7Y5Q - chains A and B of the 3 polymer chains in the assembly; structure by electron microscopy, 3.80 A resolution.

[Chain A (and B)]
Molecule: Maltose/maltodextrin-binding periplasmic protein, Pappalysin-1
From: Escherichia coli K-12
Notes: EC 3.4.24.79; chain B of this document is another copy of the same molecule, construct and numbering; everything in this record applies to it too
UniProtKB: chimeric construct of P0AEX9, Q13219: residues -379 to -16 from P0AEX9 (MALE_ECOLI) positions 29-392 (UniProt number = residue number + 408); residues 1-1547 from Q13219 positions 81-1627 (UniProt number = residue number + 80)
Amino-acid sequence (1944 residues; row label = number of the first residue in the row; numbers below 1 keep their minus sign (Ala-396 is residue -396)):
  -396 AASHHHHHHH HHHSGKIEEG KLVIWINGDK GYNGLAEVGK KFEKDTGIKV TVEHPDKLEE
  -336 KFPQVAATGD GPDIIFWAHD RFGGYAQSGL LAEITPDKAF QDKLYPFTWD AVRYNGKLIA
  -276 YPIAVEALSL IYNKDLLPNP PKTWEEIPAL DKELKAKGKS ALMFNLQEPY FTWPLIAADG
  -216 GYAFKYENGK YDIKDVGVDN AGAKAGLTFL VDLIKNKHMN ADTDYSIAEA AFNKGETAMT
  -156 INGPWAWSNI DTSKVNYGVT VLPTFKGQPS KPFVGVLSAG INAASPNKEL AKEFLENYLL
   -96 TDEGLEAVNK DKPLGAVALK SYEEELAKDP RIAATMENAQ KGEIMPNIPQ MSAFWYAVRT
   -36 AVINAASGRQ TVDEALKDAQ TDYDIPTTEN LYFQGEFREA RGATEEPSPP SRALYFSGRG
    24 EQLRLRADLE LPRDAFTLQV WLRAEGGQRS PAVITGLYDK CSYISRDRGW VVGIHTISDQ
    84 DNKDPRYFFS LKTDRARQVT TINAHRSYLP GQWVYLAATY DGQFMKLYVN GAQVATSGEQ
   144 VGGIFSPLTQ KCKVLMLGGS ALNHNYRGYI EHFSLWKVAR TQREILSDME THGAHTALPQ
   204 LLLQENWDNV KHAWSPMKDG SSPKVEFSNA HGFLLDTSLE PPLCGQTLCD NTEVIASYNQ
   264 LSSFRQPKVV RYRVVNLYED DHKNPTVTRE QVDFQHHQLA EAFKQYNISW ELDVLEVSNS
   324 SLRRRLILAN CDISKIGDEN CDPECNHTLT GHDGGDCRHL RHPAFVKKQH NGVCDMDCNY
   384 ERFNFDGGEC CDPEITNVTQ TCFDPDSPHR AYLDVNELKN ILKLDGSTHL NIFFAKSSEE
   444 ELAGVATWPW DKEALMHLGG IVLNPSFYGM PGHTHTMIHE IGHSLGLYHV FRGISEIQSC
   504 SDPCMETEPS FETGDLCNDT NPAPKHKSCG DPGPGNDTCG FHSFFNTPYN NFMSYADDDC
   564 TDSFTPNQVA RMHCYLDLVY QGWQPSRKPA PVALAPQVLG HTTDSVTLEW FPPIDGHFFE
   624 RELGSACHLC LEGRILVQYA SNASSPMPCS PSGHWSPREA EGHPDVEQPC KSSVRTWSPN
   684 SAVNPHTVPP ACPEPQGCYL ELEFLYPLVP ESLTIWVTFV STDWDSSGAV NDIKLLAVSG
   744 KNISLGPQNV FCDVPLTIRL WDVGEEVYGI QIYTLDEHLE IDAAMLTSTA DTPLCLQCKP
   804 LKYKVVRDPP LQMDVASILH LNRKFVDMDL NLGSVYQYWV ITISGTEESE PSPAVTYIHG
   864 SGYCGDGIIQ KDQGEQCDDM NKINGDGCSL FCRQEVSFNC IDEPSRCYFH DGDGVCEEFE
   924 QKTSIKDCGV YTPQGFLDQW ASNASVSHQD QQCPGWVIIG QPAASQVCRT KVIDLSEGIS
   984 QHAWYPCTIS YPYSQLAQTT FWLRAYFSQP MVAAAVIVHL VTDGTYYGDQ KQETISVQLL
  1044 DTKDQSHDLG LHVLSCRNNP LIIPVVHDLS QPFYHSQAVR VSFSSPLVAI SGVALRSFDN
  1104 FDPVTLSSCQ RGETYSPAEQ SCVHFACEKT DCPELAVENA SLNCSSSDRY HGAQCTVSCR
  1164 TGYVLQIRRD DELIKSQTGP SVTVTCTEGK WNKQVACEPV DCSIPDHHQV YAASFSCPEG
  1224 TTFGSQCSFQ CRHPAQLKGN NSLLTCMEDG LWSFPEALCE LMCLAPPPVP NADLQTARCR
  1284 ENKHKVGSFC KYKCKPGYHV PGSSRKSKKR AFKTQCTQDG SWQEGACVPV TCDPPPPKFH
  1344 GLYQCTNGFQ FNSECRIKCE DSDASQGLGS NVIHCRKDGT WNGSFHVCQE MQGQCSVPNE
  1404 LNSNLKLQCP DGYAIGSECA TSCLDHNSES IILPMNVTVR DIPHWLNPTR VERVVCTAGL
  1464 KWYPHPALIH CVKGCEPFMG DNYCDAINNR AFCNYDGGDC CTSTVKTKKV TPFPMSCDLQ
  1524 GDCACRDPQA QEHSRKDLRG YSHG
Unresolved in the structure: -396 to 1133, 1362-1370, 1391-1404, 1537-1547 (chain B: -396 to 12, 365-377, 385-388, 1112-1547)
Disulfides: Cys1135-Cys1189, Cys1147-Cys1158, Cys1162-Cys1200, Cys1205-Cys1249, Cys1220-Cys1230, Cys1234-Cys1262, Cys1266-Cys1319, Cys1282-Cys1293, Cys1297-Cys1330, Cys1335-Cys1378, Cys1348-Cys1358, Cys1412-Cys1422, Cys1426-Cys1474, Cys1478-Cys1496, Cys1487-Cys1503, Cys1504-Cys1528, Cys1520-Cys1526
Sequence notes: expression tag (-396 to -380); linker (-15 to 0)
UniProt features mapped onto this chain:
  - active site: Glu483
  - binding site (Zn(2+)): His482, His486, His492
  - glycosylation (N-linked (GlcNAc...) asparagine): Asn310, Asn322, Asn349, Asn400, Asn521, Asn539, Asn645, Asn745, Asn946, Asn1142, Asn1146, Asn1243, Asn1385, Asn1439
Reported in the primary citation:
  - catalytic residues: Glu483 (citing earlier work)
  - mutagenesis - C1130S: unchanged catalytic activity on IGFBP4/IGF-2
  - mutagenesis - C1130S: abolished binding to homodimer
  - mutagenesis - C1130S: unchanged binding to Stanniocalcin-2

[Interface between chain A and chain B]
Residue-residue contacts - 36 pairs, chain A then chain B:
  Gln1169(A) - Trp959(B)
  Ile1170(A) - Trp959(B)
  Ile1170(A) - Ile962(B)
  Arg1171(A) - Trp959(B)
  Arg1172(A) - Ser945(B)
  Arg1172(A) - Ile962(B)
  Arg1172(A) - Gly963(B)
  Asp1173(A) - Ser1011(B)  hydrogen bond (backbone-side chain)
  Asp1174(A) - Ser1011(B)
  Glu1175(A) - Ser1011(B)
  Leu1176(A) - Gln1012(B)
  Ile1177(A) - Asp941(B)
  Lys1178(A) - Trp943(B)  hydrogen bond (side chain-backbone)
  Lys1178(A) - Ser945(B)
  Lys1178(A) - Gln964(B)  hydrogen bond (backbone-side chain)
  Ser1179(A) - Gln964(B)
  Gln1180(A) - Gln964(B)  hydrogen bond
  Ser1206(A) - Arg100(B)
  His1210(A) - Ile67(B)
  His1211(A) - Ser68(B)  hydrogen bond
  His1211(A) - Arg71(B)  hydrogen bond (backbone-side chain)
  Met1250(A) - Arg98(B)
  Asp1252(A) - Arg98(B)  salt bridge
  Gly1253(A) - Arg100(B)
  Leu1254(A) - Arg98(B)
  Leu1254(A) - Ala99(B)  hydrophobic
  Leu1254(A) - Arg100(B)
  Leu1254(A) - Val144(B)  hydrophobic
  Trp1255(A) - Arg98(B)  hydrogen bond (backbone-side chain)
  Phe1257(A) - Asp97(B)
  Phe1257(A) - Arg98(B)
  Phe1257(A) - Gly146(B)
  Phe1257(A) - Phe148(B)
  Phe1257(A) - Ser149(B)
  Glu1259(A) - Leu151(B)
  Gln1321(A) - Tyr66(B)
Other interface residues (no listed pair), chain A (27 interface residues in all): Val1167, Tyr1214, Pro1258, Leu1261
Other interface residues (no listed pair), chain B (27 interface residues in all): Leu940, Gln942, Asn946, Gln984, Met1014

[Summary]
The chain A/chain B interface involves 27 residues from each chain; the contacts include 7 hydrogen bonds and
1 salt bridge. Polar pairs include Asp1252(A)-Arg98(B), Asp1173(A)-Ser1011(B) and Lys1178(A)-Trp943(B). From
UniProt: active-site residue Glu483(A) and 3 Zn2+-binding residues on chain A. The paper reports the catalytic
residue Glu483(A); C1130S of chain A abolishes binding to homodimer.
Both chains are Maltose/maltodextrin-binding periplasmic protein, Pappalysin-1 (Escherichia coli K-12). Entry
7Y5Q (Structure of 1:1 PAPP-A.STC2 complex(half map)) was determined by electron microscopy together with
7Y5N, 8HGG and 8HGH from the same study.
